PDB entry 8QKV | electron microscopy, 4.70 A resolution (low resolution: residue-level contacts below are approximate; hydrogen-bond / salt-bridge calls are withheld) | chains I and A of the 20 polymer chains in the assembly

# Chain I
Molecule: 194-nt DNA strand
Sequence (194 nucleotides; row label = number of the first residue in the row; numbers below 1 keep their minus sign (DT-85 is residue -85)):
   -85 TCCGCGGCCG CCCTGGAGAA TCCCGGTGCC GAGGCCGCTC AATTGGTCGT AGACAGCTCT
   -25 AGCACCGCTT AAACGCACGT ACGCGCTGTC CCCCGCGTTT TAACCGCCAA GGGGATTACT
    35 CCCTAGTCTC CAGGCACGTG TCAGATATAT ACATCCTGTG CATGTACTCG GGGTGGCGAT
    95 AAGTCGTGTC TTAC

# Chain A
Name: Histone H3
From: Saccharomyces cerevisiae S288C
UniProtKB: P61830 (H3_YEAST); residues 0-135 here correspond to UniProt positions 1-136 (UniProt number = residue number + 1)
Chain sequence (136 residues; each row starts with the number of its first residue; numbering starts at 0):
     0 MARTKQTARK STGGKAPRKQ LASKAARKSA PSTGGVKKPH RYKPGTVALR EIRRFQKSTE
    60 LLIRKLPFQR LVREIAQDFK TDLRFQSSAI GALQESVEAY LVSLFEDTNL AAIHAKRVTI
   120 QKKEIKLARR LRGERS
Unresolved in the structure: 0-36, 134-135
Sequence notes: conflict Glu123 (Asp124 in P61830)
Swiss-Prot annotation at these positions:
  - modified residue: Lys4 (N6,N6,N6-trimethyllysine), Lys9 (N6-acetyllysine), Ser10 (Phosphoserine), Lys14 (N6,N6-dimethyllysine), Lys18 (N6-acetyllysine), Lys23 (N6-acetyllysine), Lys27 (N6,N6,N6-trimethyllysine), Lys36 (N6,N6,N6-trimethyllysine), Lys37 (N6-acetyllysine), Lys56 (N6-acetyllysine), Lys64 (N6-acetyllysine), Lys79 (N6,N6,N6-trimethyllysine)

# How chain I and chain A interact
Residue-residue contacts - 24 pairs, chain I then chain A:
  DG-24(I) - Arg83(A)
  DC-23(I) - Arg83(A)
  DC-23(I) - Phe84(A)
  DA-14(I) - Arg63(A)
  DC-8(I) - Arg40(A)
  DG-7(I) - Arg40(A)
  DT-6(I) - Pro43(A)
  DA-5(I) - Pro43(A)
  DC-4(I) - Val117(A)
  DG-3(I) - Arg116(A)
  DG-3(I) - Val117(A)
  DG-3(I) - Thr118(A)
  DC-2(I) - Arg116(A)
  DC-2(I) - Gln120(A)
  DC69(I) - Thr45(A)
  DC70(I) - Tyr41(A)
  DC70(I) - Lys42(A)
  DC70(I) - Thr45(A)
  DT71(I) - Lys37(A)
  DT71(I) - Pro38(A)
  DT71(I) - His39(A)
  DT71(I) - Arg40(A)
  DT71(I) - Tyr41(A)
  DG72(I) - Arg40(A)
Also at the interface, not in a pair above, chain I (16 interface residues in all): DA-15, DA-9
Also at the interface, not in a pair above, chain A (17 interface residues in all): Arg72, Gln85

# Overview
The interface between chain I and chain A involves 16 residues on one side and 17 on the other.
Here chain I is a 194-nt DNA strand and chain A is Histone H3 (Saccharomyces cerevisiae S288C). Entry 8QKV
(SWR1-nucleosome complex in configuration 2) was determined by electron microscopy, deposited together with
8QKU.
